Entry 2UWU (X-ray diffraction, 2.04 A resolution); this record covers chains L and M of the 3 polymer chains in the assembly.

# Chain L
Name: Reaction center protein L chain
Source organism: Rhodobacter sphaeroides
UniProtKB: P0C0Y8 (RCEL_RHOSH); numbering as in UniProt (aligned over 1-281)
Amino-acid sequence (281 residues; row label = number of the first residue in the row):
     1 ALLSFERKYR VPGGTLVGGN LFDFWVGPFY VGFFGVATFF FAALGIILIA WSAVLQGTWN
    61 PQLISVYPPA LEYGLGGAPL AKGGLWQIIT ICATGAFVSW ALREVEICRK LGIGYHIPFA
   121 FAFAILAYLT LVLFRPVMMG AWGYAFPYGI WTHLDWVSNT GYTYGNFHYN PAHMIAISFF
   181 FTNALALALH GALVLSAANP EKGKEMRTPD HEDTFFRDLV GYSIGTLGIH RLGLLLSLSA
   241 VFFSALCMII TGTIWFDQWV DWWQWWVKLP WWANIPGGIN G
Ion coordination: bacteriochlorophyll a Mg site 1 near His-153 (its only coordinating residue here); bacteriochlorophyll a Mg site 2 near His-173 (its only coordinating residue here); Fe ion: His-190, His-230 (shared with His-219(M), Glu-234(M), His-266(M) of chain M)
Ligand contacts:
  - bacteriochlorophyll a (BCL), molecule 1: Ile-46, Ile-49, Tyr-128, Leu-131, Phe-146, Ile-150, Trp-151, His-153, Leu-154, Trp-156, Val-157
  - bacteriochlorophyll a (BCL), molecule 2: Phe-97, Phe-121, Ala-124, Ile-125, Ala-127, Tyr-128, Leu-131, Trp-156, Val-157, Ser-158, Thr-160, Gly-161, Tyr-162, Asn-166, Phe-167, His-168, His-173, Ala-176, Ile-177, Phe-180, Phe-181, Val-241, Ser-244, Ala-245, Cys-247, Met-248
  - bacteriochlorophyll a (BCL), molecule 3: Val-157, Tyr-162, His-168, Phe-181
  - bacteriochlorophyll a (BCL), molecule 4: His-168, His-173, Met-174, Ile-177, Ser-178, Phe-181, Thr-182, Leu-185
  - bacteriopheophytin a (BPH), molecule 1: Thr-38, Phe-41, Ala-42, Gly-45, Ile-49, Ile-89, Cys-92, Ala-93, Ala-96, Phe-97, Trp-100, Glu-104, Ile-117, Ala-120, Phe-121, Phe-123, Ala-124, Tyr-128, Phe-146, Tyr-148, Gly-149, Ile-150, His-153, Phe-180, Ser-237, Leu-238, Val-241
  - bacteriopheophytin a (BPH), molecule 2: Phe-181, Ala-184, Leu-185, Ala-188, Leu-189, Phe-216, Leu-219, Val-220
  - heptane-1,2,3-triol (HTO), molecule 1: Leu-44, Ile-88, Ile-91, Cys-92
  - heptane-1,2,3-triol (HTO), molecule 2: Gln-87, Thr-90, Ile-91, Thr-94, Leu-133, Trp-142
  - ubiquinone-10 (U10): Val-26, Phe-29, Tyr-30, Val-31, Gly-35, Thr-38, Phe-39, Trp-100, Arg-103
  - ubiquinone-2 (UQ2): Thr-182, Leu-185, Ala-186, Leu-189, His-190, Leu-193, Val-194, Glu-212, Asp-213, Phe-216, Tyr-222, Ser-223, Ile-224, Gly-225, Thr-226, Ile-229, Leu-232

# Chain M
Name: Reaction center protein M chain
Source organism: Rhodobacter sphaeroides
UniProtKB: P0C0Y9 (RCEM_RHOSH); residue numbers follow UniProt; this construct covers 1-307
Amino-acid sequence (307 residues; each row starts with the number of its first residue):
     1 AEYQNIFSQV QVRGPADLGM TEDVNLANRS GVGPFSTLLG WFGNAQLGPI YLGSLGVLSL
    61 FSGLMWFFTI GIWFWYQAGW NPAVFLRDLF FFSLEPPAPE YGLSFAAPLK EGGLWLIASF
   121 FMFVAVWSWW GRTYLRAQAL GMGKHTAWAF LSAIWLWMVL GFIRPILMGS WSEAVPYGIF
   181 SHLDWTNNFS LVHGNLFYNP FHGLSIAFLY GSALLFAMHG ATILAVSRFG GERELEQIAD
   241 RGTAAERAAL FWRWTMGFNA TMEGIHRWAI WMAVLVTLTG GIGILLSGTV VDNWYVWGQN
   301 HGMAPLN
Disordered / not traced: 304-307
Ion coordination: bacteriochlorophyll a Mg site 1 near His-182 (its only coordinating residue here); bacteriochlorophyll a Mg site 2 near His-202 (its only coordinating residue here); Fe ion: His-219, Glu-234, His-266 (shared with His-190(L), His-230(L) of chain L)
Ligand contacts:
  - bacteriochlorophyll a (BCL), molecule 1: Trp-66, Phe-67, Leu-89, Met-122, Trp-157, Leu-160, Val-175, Ile-179, His-182, Leu-183, Trp-185, Thr-186
  - bacteriochlorophyll a (BCL), molecule 2: Trp-66, Met-122, Val-126, Phe-150, Ala-153, Ile-154, Leu-156, Trp-157, Leu-160, Trp-185, Thr-186, Asn-187, Phe-189, Ser-190, Asn-195, Leu-196, Phe-197, His-202, Ser-205, Ile-206, Leu-209, Tyr-210, Val-276, Thr-277, Gly-280, Gly-281, Ile-284
  - bacteriochlorophyll a (BCL), molecule 3: Thr-186, Phe-197, Tyr-210
  - bacteriochlorophyll a (BCL), molecule 4: Phe-197, Gly-203, Ile-206, Ala-207, Tyr-210, Gly-211, Leu-214
  - bacteriopheophytin a (BPH), molecule 1: Ser-59, Leu-60, Gly-63, Leu-64, Trp-66, Phe-67, Ala-125, Val-126, Trp-129, Thr-133, Thr-146, Ala-149, Phe-150, Ala-153, Ala-273, Val-274, Thr-277
  - bacteriopheophytin a (BPH), molecule 2: Tyr-210, Ala-213, Leu-214, Ala-217, Met-218, Trp-252, Thr-255, Met-256
  - spheroidene (SPO): Trp-66, Phe-67, Phe-68, Ile-70, Gly-71, Phe-74, Trp-75, Phe-85, Leu-89, Phe-105, Trp-115, Leu-116, Ser-119, Phe-120, Met-122, Phe-123, Trp-157, Met-158, Leu-160, Gly-161, Phe-162, Trp-171, Val-175, Tyr-177, Gly-178, Ile-179, His-182
  - ubiquinone-10 (U10): Leu-214, Leu-215, Met-218, His-219, Thr-222, Ile-223, Ala-245, Ala-248, Ala-249, Trp-252, Met-256, Phe-258, Asn-259, Ala-260, Thr-261, Met-262, Ile-265, Trp-268, Met-272

# How chain L and chain M interact
Residue-residue contacts - 220 pairs, chain L then chain M:
  Leu-3(L) with Leu-250(M), hydrophobic; Arg-253(M); Asn-259(M)
  Phe-5(L) with Arg-241(M); Glu-246(M); Leu-250(M), hydrophobic
  Glu-6(L) with Leu-250(M); Arg-253(M); Trp-254(M), hydrogen bond
  Lys-8(L) with Glu-246(M), salt bridge
  Tyr-9(L) with Thr-243(M), hydrogen bond; Glu-246(M), hydrogen bond; Arg-247(M); Leu-250(M), hydrophobic; Trp-254(M)
  Arg-10(L) with Trp-254(M)
  Trp-25(L) with Trp-254(M)
  Pro-28(L) with Arg-253(M); Trp-254(M); Gly-257(M)
  Phe-29(L) with Trp-254(M); Thr-255(M); Met-256(M); Gly-257(M)
  Tyr-30(L) with Trp-254(M), hydrogen bond (backbone-backbone)
  Trp-100(L) with Thr-255(M)
  Arg-103(L) with Trp-254(M), hydrogen bond (side chain-backbone); Thr-255(M), hydrogen bond (side chain-backbone)
  Glu-104(L) with Phe-251(M); Thr-255(M)
  Ile-107(L) with Phe-251(M), hydrophobic; Trp-254(M); Thr-255(M)
  Cys-108(L) with Phe-251(M), hydrophobic
  Lys-110(L) with Trp-254(M)
  Leu-111(L) with Arg-247(M), hydrogen bond (backbone-side chain); Leu-250(M); Phe-251(M); Trp-254(M), hydrophobic
  Gly-112(L) with Arg-228(M), hydrogen bond (backbone-side chain); Phe-229(M)
  Ile-113(L) with Ala-225(M); Val-226(M), hydrophobic; Arg-228(M); Phe-229(M), hydrophobic; Arg-247(M); Phe-251(M), hydrophobic
  Gly-114(L) with Ala-225(M), hydrogen bond (backbone-backbone); Arg-228(M)
  His-116(L) with Gln-4(M), hydrogen bond (side chain-backbone); Ala-221(M); Leu-224(M); Ala-225(M)
  Ile-117(L) with Ala-221(M), hydrophobic; Thr-222(M); Phe-251(M), hydrophobic; Trp-252(M), hydrophobic
  Trp-151(L) with Phe-197(M)
  Leu-154(L) with Phe-197(M)
  Val-157(L) with Phe-197(M), hydrophobic
  Ser-158(L) with Asn-195(M)
  Tyr-162(L) with Asn-187(M), hydrogen bond; Leu-191(M)
  Asn-166(L) with Leu-183(M); Asn-187(M)
  His-168(L) with Leu-183(M), hydrogen bond (side chain-backbone); Thr-186(M); Asn-187(M)
  Tyr-169(L) with Phe-180(M); Asp-184(M), hydrogen bond
  Met-174(L) with Leu-183(M), hydrophobic
  Phe-180(L) with Leu-209(M); Ala-213(M), hydrophobic
  Asn-183(L) with Ser-212(M); Ala-213(M), hydrogen bond (side chain-backbone); Phe-216(M)
  Ala-184(L) with Leu-209(M), hydrophobic; Ala-273(M)
  Ala-186(L) with Phe-216(M)
  Leu-187(L) with Ser-212(M); Phe-216(M); Ala-269(M), hydrophobic
  Ala-188(L) with Ile-270(M); Ala-273(M)
  His-190(L) with Phe-216(M); His-219(M), hydrogen bond; Glu-234(M), salt bridge; His-266(M), hydrogen bond
  Gly-191(L) with His-266(M)
  Ala-192(L) with His-145(M); Thr-146(M); Ile-270(M), hydrophobic
  Val-194(L) with Glu-234(M); Leu-235(M); His-266(M)
  Leu-195(L) with His-145(M); Glu-263(M); His-266(M); Arg-267(M); Ile-270(M), hydrophobic
  Ser-196(L) with Met-142(M); Gly-143(M), hydrogen bond (backbone-backbone); His-145(M)
  Ala-197(L) with Leu-235(M), hydrophobic
  Ala-198(L) with Leu-235(M)
  Asn-199(L) with Gly-143(M); His-145(M); Glu-263(M), hydrogen bond; Arg-267(M), hydrogen bond
  Pro-200(L) with Gly-141(M); Gly-143(M)
  Glu-201(L) with Gln-138(M); Gly-141(M), hydrogen bond (backbone-backbone); Met-142(M); Lys-144(M), salt bridge
  Lys-204(L) with Gly-141(M)
  Met-206(L) with Leu-235(M)
  Arg-207(L) with Glu-22(M), salt bridge; Leu-140(M), hydrogen bond (side chain-backbone); Gly-141(M); Met-142(M); Leu-235(M)
  Thr-208(L) with Leu-235(M)
  Pro-209(L) with Leu-235(M)
  Asp-210(L) with Met-20(M)
  His-211(L) with Met-20(M); Glu-22(M), salt bridge; Met-142(M)
  Glu-212(L) with Leu-235(M)
  Asp-213(L) with Asn-44(M)
  Thr-214(L) with Gly-19(M); Met-20(M), hydrogen bond (side chain-backbone); Arg-29(M); Leu-140(M)
  Phe-215(L) with Thr-133(M); Arg-136(M); Ala-137(M); Leu-140(M), hydrophobic; Thr-146(M)
  Arg-217(L) with Asp-17(M); Asn-44(M); Gln-46(M); Gly-48(M); Pro-49(M); Ile-50(M)
  Asp-218(L) with Val-24(M); Arg-29(M), salt bridge; Ile-50(M); Tyr-51(M), hydrogen bond (backbone-backbone); Arg-132(M), hydrogen bond (backbone-side chain)
  Leu-219(L) with Trp-129(M); Arg-132(M), hydrogen bond (backbone-side chain); Thr-133(M)
  Val-220(L) with Ile-50(M); Trp-129(M), hydrophobic
  Gly-221(L) with Leu-47(M); Gly-48(M), hydrogen bond (backbone-backbone); Pro-49(M); Ile-50(M)
  Tyr-222(L) with Leu-39(M); Gly-43(M); Asn-44(M), hydrogen bond (side chain-backbone); Gln-46(M); Leu-47(M), hydrophobic
  Ser-223(L) with Asn-44(M), hydrogen bond (backbone-side chain)
  Ile-224(L) with Phe-42(M), hydrophobic; Gly-43(M); Asn-44(M), hydrogen bond (backbone-backbone)
  Gly-225(L) with Asn-44(M)
  Thr-226(L) with Glu-232(M)
  Leu-227(L) with Asn-5(M); Leu-224(M), hydrophobic; Glu-232(M)
  Gly-228(L) with Phe-42(M)
  Ile-229(L) with Phe-216(M)
  His-230(L) with His-219(M), hydrogen bond; Gly-220(M); Ile-223(M); Glu-234(M), salt bridge; His-266(M)
  Arg-231(L) with Tyr-3(M); Asn-5(M), hydrogen bond (side chain-backbone); Ile-6(M), hydrogen bond (side chain-backbone); Phe-7(M); Ser-8(M), hydrogen bond; Trp-41(M); Phe-42(M), hydrogen bond (side chain-backbone); Leu-224(M)
  Leu-232(L) with Phe-42(M)
  Gly-233(L) with Phe-216(M)
  Leu-234(L) with Ala-217(M); Leu-224(M), hydrophobic
  Leu-235(L) with Phe-42(M), hydrophobic
  Ser-237(L) with Ala-213(M); Ala-217(M), hydrogen bond (side chain-backbone)
  Trp-263(L) with Phe-180(M), hydrophobic
  Trp-266(L) with Leu-86(M), hydrogen bond (side chain-backbone); Arg-87(M), hydrogen bond (side chain-backbone)
  Val-267(L) with Arg-87(M); Phe-91(M), hydrophobic
  Trp-272(L) with Ala-83(M); Leu-86(M), hydrophobic; Arg-87(M), hydrogen bond (backbone-side chain)
  Ile-275(L) with Asn-81(M); Ala-83(M), hydrophobic; Val-84(M), hydrophobic; Arg-87(M), hydrogen bond (backbone-side chain)
  Pro-276(L) with Val-84(M)
  Gly-277(L) with Val-84(M); Arg-87(M), hydrogen bond (backbone-side chain)
  Gly-278(L) with Gln-77(M), hydrogen bond (backbone-backbone); Val-84(M); Asp-88(M)
  Ile-279(L) with Asp-88(M), hydrogen bond (backbone-side chain); Phe-91(M), hydrophobic; Phe-92(M), hydrophobic
  Asn-280(L) with Arg-87(M); Asp-88(M), hydrogen bond; Phe-91(M)
  Gly-281(L) with Arg-87(M)
Also at the interface, not in a pair above, chain L (98 interface residues in all): Gln-62, Tyr-115, Ala-120, Asp-155, Phe-181, Leu-189, Leu-193, Ala-273
Also at the interface, not in a pair above, chain M (102 interface residues in all): Glu-2, Ala-78, Phe-90, Ala-149, Tyr-198, Leu-215, Met-218, Ile-238, Ala-239, Ala-249, Met-272, His-301

# Overview
Chain L and chain M form an interface of 98 and 102 residues respectively; the contacts include 43 hydrogen
bonds and 7 salt bridges. Polar contacts include Lys-8(L)/Glu-246(M), His-190(L)/Glu-234(M) and
Glu-201(L)/Lys-144(M). Bacteriochlorophyll a, bacteriopheophytin a and ubiquinone-10 are bound between chain L
and chain M.
Chain L is Reaction center protein L chain and chain M is Reaction center protein M chain, both from
Rhodobacter sphaeroides; the structure, X-ray high resolution structure of the photosynthetic reaction center
from Rb. sphaeroides at pH 6.5 in ..., was determined by X-ray diffraction together with 2J8C, 2J8D, 2UWS,
2UWT, 2UWV, 2UWW and 7 further entries from the same study.
